Entry 4YVN (X-ray diffraction, 2.30 A resolution); this record covers chain A.

# Chain A
Name: Spore coat protein A
Organism: Bacillus subtilis (strain 168)
Reference sequence: P07788 (COTA_BACSU); residue numbers follow UniProt; this construct covers 1-513
Amino-acid sequence (513 residues; each row starts with the number of its first residue):
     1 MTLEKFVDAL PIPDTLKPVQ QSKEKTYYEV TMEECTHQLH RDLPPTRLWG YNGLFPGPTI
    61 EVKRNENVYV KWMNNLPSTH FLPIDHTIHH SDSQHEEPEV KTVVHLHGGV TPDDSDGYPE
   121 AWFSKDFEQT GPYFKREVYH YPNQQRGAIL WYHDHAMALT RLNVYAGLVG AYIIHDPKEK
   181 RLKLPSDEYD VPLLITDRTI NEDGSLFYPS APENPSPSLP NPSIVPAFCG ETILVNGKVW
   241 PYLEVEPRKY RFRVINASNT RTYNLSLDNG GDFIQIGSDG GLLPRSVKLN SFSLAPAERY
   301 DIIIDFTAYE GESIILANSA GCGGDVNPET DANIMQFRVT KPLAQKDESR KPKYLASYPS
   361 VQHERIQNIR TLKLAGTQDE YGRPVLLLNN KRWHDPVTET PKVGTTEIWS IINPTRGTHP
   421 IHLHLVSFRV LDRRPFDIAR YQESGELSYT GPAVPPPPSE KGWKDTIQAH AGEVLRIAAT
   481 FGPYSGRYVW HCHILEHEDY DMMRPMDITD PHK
Disordered / not traced: 1, 91-95, 512-513
Disulfide bonds: Cys-229/Cys-322
Ion coordination: Cu ion site 1: His-153, His-493; Cu ion site 2: His-155, His-424, His-491; Cu ion site 3: His-419, Cys-492, His-497
Ligand contacts: ABTS (EBS; 3-ethyl-2-[(2Z)-2-(3-ethyl-6-sulfo-1,3-benzothiazol-2(3h)-ylidene)hydrazino]-6-sulfo-3H-1,3-benzothiazol-1-ium): Pro-359, Ser-360, His-363, Ile-366, Thr-406, Ile-408, Arg-429, Leu-431, Trp-463, Arg-476, Ala-478, Ala-479, Thr-480
Curated features (UniProtKB/Swiss-Prot):
  - binding site (Cu cation): His-105, His-107, His-153, His-155, His-419, His-422, His-424, His-491, Cys-492, His-493, His-497, Met-502
  - site (Plays a crucial role in the protonation steps): Asp-116, Glu-498
  - mutagenesis: Asp-116 (D116A: 5-fold decrease in catalytic efficiency with ABTS as substrate. 785-fold decrease in catalytic efficiency with 2,6-DMP as substrate ...), Arg-146 (R146K: 357-fold decrease in catalytic efficiency with ABTS as substrate. 152-fold decrease in catalytic efficiency with SGZ as substrate), Leu-386 (L386A: Slight decrease in catalytic efficiency. Shows minimal changes in the structure of the copper centers), Arg-429 (R429K: 25-fold decrease in catalytic efficiency with ABTS as substrate. 30-fold decrease in catalytic efficiency with SGZ as substrate), Leu-431 (L431F: Retains approximately 50% of the wild-type activity with both ABTS and SGZ), Arg-476 (R476K: Retains approximately 20% of the wild-type activity with both ABTS and SGZ), Ala-478 (A478F: Retains approximately 70% of the wild-type activity with both ABTS and SGZ), Thr-480 (T480A: Retains approximately 60% of the wild-type activity with both ABTS and SGZ; T480F: Retains approximately 30% of the wild-type activity with SGZ but does not affect activity with ABTS), His-491 (H491C: Decreases copper content. Strong decrease in catalytic efficiency with both ABTS and SGZ), His-493 (H493A: Does not affect copper content. Strong decrease in catalytic efficiency with both ABTS and SGZ; H493C: Decreases copper content. Strong decrease in catalytic efficiency with both ABTS and SGZ), Ile-494 (I494A: Strong decrease in catalytic efficiency. Significant differences in both the type 1 and type 2 copper centers), His-497 (H497A: Loss of laccase activity. Mutant fails to develop the dark brown phenotype typical of the wild type strain. Decreases copper content), 2 further mutagenesis entries in UniProt
What the authors report for this chain:
  - binding site for ABTS: Ser-360, Ile-366, Ile-408, Arg-429, Leu-431, Trp-463, Arg-476, Ala-478
  - conformationally variable residues (side-chain flip): Arg-146, Pro-359 to Gln-362, Arg-429
  - mutagenesis - R146K (30-100-fold), R429K (30-100-fold), R476K: decreased catalytic activity on ABTS
  - mutagenesis - R476K, T480F: decreased catalytic activity on SGZ
  - mutagenesis - L431F, A478F, T480A: decreased catalytic activity
  - mutagenesis - T480F: unchanged catalytic activity on ABTS

# In short
Chain A binds ABTS. The Cu ion site 1 is built by His-153 and His-493. Curated annotation (UniProt) lists 12
Cu cation-binding residues and 14 mutagenesis sites. The paper reports a binding site for ABTS at Ser-360,
Ile-366 and Ile-408 among others; R146K, R429K and R476K reduce catalytic activity on ABTS; 7 substitutions
were tested in all.
Chain A is Spore coat protein A (Bacillus subtilis (strain 168)); the structure, Crystal structure of CotA
laccase complexed with ABTS at a novel binding site, was determined by X-ray diffraction together with 4YVU
from the same study.
